9CRP - chains F and S of the 14 polymer chains in the assembly; structure by electron microscopy, 3.20 A resolution.

# Chain F
Name: CRISPR-associated aCascade subunit Cas7/Csa2 2
From: Saccharolobus solfataricus P2
Reference sequence: Q97Y91 (CSA2B_SACS2); numbering as in UniProt (aligned over 1-321)
Amino-acid sequence (321 residues; row label = number of the first residue in the row):
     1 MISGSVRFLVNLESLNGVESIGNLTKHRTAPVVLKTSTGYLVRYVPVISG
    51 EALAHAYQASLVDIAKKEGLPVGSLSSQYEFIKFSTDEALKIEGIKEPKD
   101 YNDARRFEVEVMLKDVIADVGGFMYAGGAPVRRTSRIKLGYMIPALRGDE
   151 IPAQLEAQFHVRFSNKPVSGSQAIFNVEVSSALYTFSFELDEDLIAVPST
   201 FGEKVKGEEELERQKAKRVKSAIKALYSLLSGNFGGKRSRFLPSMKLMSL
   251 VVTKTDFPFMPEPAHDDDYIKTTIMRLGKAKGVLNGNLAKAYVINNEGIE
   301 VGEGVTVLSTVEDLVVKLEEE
Not modelled in the structure: 11-25, 146-182, 235-243, 300-306, 319-321
UniProt features mapped onto this chain:
  - mutagenesis: His160 (H160A: Significantly reduced affinity for crRNA)

# Chain S
Molecule: 63-nt RNA strand
From: Saccharolobus solfataricus
Sequence (63 nucleotides; row label = number of the first residue in the row):
     1 AUUGAAAGUUCUGUUUCGAAGAAAACCCGCCUCAGAUUCAUUAUGGGGAU
    51 AAUCUCUUAUAGA
Not modelled in the structure: 39-63

# How chain F and chain S interact
Residue-residue contacts - 13 pairs, chain F then chain S:
  Glu51(F) - U37(S)  sugar contact
  His55(F) - U38(S)  salt bridge to the phosphate
  Gln58(F) - U37(S)  phosphate contact
  Phe81(F) - U37(S)  sugar contact
  Gly121(F) - A36(S)  sugar contact
  Gly122(F) - A36(S)  sugar contact
  Phe123(F) - A36(S)  sugar contact
  Met124(F) - G35(S)  base contact
  Met124(F) - A36(S)  hydrogen bond to the base
  Arg132(F) - G35(S)  sugar contact
  Arg133(F) - G35(S)  phosphate contact
  Arg133(F) - A36(S)  phosphate contact
  Ser135(F) - A36(S)  hydrogen bond to the phosphate
Other interface residues (no listed pair), chain F (13 interface residues in all): Lys83, Thr134
Other interface residues (no listed pair), chain S (5 interface residues in all): A34

# Overview
13 residues of chain F face 5 of chain S across their interface, with 2 hydrogen bonds and 1 salt bridge.
Polar pairs include Met124(F)-A36(S), Ser135(F)-A36(S) and His55(F)-U38(S). From UniProt: one mutagenesis site
on chain F.
Chain F is CRISPR-associated aCascade subunit Cas7/Csa2 2 (Saccharolobus solfataricus P2) and chain S is a
63-nt RNA strand (Saccharolobus solfataricus); the structure, Post-targeting aCascade Type IA CRISPR-Cas
Surveillance Complexes, was determined by electron microscopy.
